6SH8 - chains J and V of the 39 polymer chains in the assembly; structure by electron microscopy, 3.14 A resolution.

== Chain J ==
Protein: Cmr1, CRISPR-associated RAMP protein, Cmr1 family
Source organism: Sulfolobus islandicus REY15A
UniProt: F0NDX4 (F0NDX4_SULIR); residues 6-476 here correspond to UniProt positions 1-471 (UniProt number = residue number - 5)
Sequence (476 residues; each row starts with the number of its first residue):
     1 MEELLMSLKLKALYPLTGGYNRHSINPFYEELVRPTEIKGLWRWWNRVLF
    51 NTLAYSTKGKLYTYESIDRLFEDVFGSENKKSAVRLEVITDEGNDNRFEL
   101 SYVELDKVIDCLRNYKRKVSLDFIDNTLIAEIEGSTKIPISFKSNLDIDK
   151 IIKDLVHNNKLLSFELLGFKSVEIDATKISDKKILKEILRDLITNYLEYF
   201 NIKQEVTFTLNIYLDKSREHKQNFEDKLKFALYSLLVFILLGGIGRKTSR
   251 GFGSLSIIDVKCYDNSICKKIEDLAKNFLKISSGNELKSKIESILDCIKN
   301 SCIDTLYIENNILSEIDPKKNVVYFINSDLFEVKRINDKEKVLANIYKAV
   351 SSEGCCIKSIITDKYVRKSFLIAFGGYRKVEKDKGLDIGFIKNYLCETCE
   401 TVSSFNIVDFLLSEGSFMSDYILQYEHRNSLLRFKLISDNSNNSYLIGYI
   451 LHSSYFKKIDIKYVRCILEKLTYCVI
Unresolved in the structure: 1, 382-389
Disulfide bonds: Cys-262/Cys-268, Cys-356/Cys-474, Cys-396/Cys-399

== Chain V ==
Molecule: crRNA
Source organism: Sulfolobus islandicus REY15A
Sequence (51 nucleotides; row label = number of the first residue in the row):
     1 AUUGAAAGUUCAAAGCUUAGAUACCCUGGAGGGAAACCAGACUUAACACC
    51 A
Unresolved in the structure: 49-51
Construct notes: conflict A1 (C2068518 in 323473489), U3 (G2068520 in 323473489)

== Chain J / chain V interface ==
Pairs across the interface (56):
  Leu-16(J) with G40(V), phosphate contact
  Thr-17(J) with G40(V), phosphate contact
  Gly-18(J) with A39(V), sugar contact; G40(V), hydrogen bond to the phosphate
  Gly-19(J) with A39(V), base contact
  Tyr-20(J) with A39(V), base contact
  Arg-22(J) with A39(V), base contact; G40(V), hydrogen bond to the base
  Arg-34(J) with A39(V), salt bridge to the phosphate
  Thr-36(J) with A39(V), hydrogen bond to the phosphate
  Glu-37(J) with C38(V), hydrogen bond to the sugar; A39(V), phosphate contact; G40(V), phosphate contact
  Lys-39(J) with C37(V), salt bridge to the phosphate
  Gly-40(J) with C38(V), base contact
  Leu-41(J) with C38(V), hydrogen bond to the base
  Arg-43(J) with A36(V), phosphate contact; C37(V), salt bridge to the phosphate
  Phe-75(J) with A36(V), phosphate contact; C37(V), phosphate contact
  Gly-76(J) with A36(V), sugar contact
  Ser-77(J) with A35(V), hydrogen bond to the sugar; A36(V), sugar contact
  Glu-78(J) with A35(V), base contact; A36(V), sugar contact
  Lys-80(J) with A35(V), hydrogen bond to the sugar
  Lys-81(J) with A35(V), phosphate contact
  Ser-82(J) with A36(V), hydrogen bond to the phosphate
  Lys-160(J) with U43(V), base contact
  Phe-164(J) with U43(V), stacking on the base
  Gly-245(J) with G40(V), sugar contact
  Arg-246(J) with G40(V), phosphate contact; A41(V), phosphate contact
  Lys-247(J) with A41(V), hydrogen bond to the phosphate; C42(V), base contact
  Thr-248(J) with A41(V), phosphate contact
  Ser-249(J) with C42(V), hydrogen bond to the phosphate
  Arg-250(J) with U43(V), salt bridge to the phosphate
  Val-350(J) with U43(V), phosphate contact
  Ser-351(J) with U44(V), phosphate contact
  Ser-352(J) with U44(V), hydrogen bond to the phosphate
  Glu-353(J) with U44(V), base contact; A45(V), phosphate contact
  Gly-375(J) with C42(V), phosphate contact; U43(V), phosphate contact
  Tyr-377(J) with C42(V), hydrogen bond to the sugar
  Arg-378(J) with C42(V), hydrogen bond to the phosphate; U43(V), salt bridge to the phosphate; U44(V), salt bridge to the phosphate
  Glu-426(J) with A41(V), sugar contact
  His-427(J) with G40(V), hydrogen bond to the sugar; A41(V), hydrogen bond to the sugar
  Arg-428(J) with A41(V), hydrogen bond to the sugar
  Asn-429(J) with C38(V), base contact; A41(V), sugar contact
  Ser-430(J) with C42(V), hydrogen bond to the phosphate
Also at the interface, not in a pair above, chain J (45 interface residues in all): Leu-161, Glu-165, Tyr-347, Gly-376, Lys-379
Also at the interface, not in a pair above, chain V (12 interface residues in all): G32

== Summary ==
The interface between chain J and chain V involves 45 residues on one side and 12 on the other, with 17
hydrogen bonds, 6 salt bridges and 1 aromatic stacking contact. Among the polar pairs are Arg-22(J)/G40(V),
Leu-41(J)/C38(V) and Glu-37(J)/C38(V).
Here chain J is Cmr1, CRISPR-associated RAMP protein, Cmr1 family and chain V is crRNA, both from Sulfolobus
islandicus REY15A. Entry 6SH8 (Cryo-EM structure of the Type III-B Cmr-beta bound to cognate target RNA and
AMPPnP, state 2 ...) was determined by electron microscopy together with 6S6B, 6S8B, 6S8E, 6S91, 6SHB and 6SIC
from the same study.
